PDB entry 3V1G | X-ray diffraction, 2.20 A resolution | chains A and B of the 4 polymer chains in the assembly

[Chain A]
Protein: Insulin
UniProt: P01308 (INS_HUMAN); residues 1-21 here correspond to UniProt positions 90-110 (UniProt number = residue number + 89)
Sequence (21 residues; each row starts with the number of its first residue):
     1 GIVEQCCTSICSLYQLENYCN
Cystine bridges: Cys-6/Cys-11

[Chain B]
Protein: Insulin
UniProt: P01308 (INS_HUMAN); residues 1-30 here correspond to UniProt positions 25-54 (UniProt number = residue number + 24)
Sequence (30 residues; numbered 1 to 30; the number before each row is that of its first residue):
     1 FVNQHLCGSHLVEALYLVCGERGFFYTPKT
Modified residues: Glu-21 (D-glutamic acid; DGL)
Sequence notes: engineered mutation Glu-21 (Glu45 in P01308)
Bound ions: Zn2+ near His-10 (its only coordinating residue here)

[Interface between chain A and chain B]
Contacting residue pairs (36):
  Ile-2(A) / Leu-11(B)  hydrophobic
  Ile-2(A) / Leu-15(B)  hydrophobic
  Val-3(A) / Pro-28(B)  hydrophobic
  Glu-4(A) / Pro-28(B)
  Cys-6(A) / His-5(B)
  Cys-6(A) / Leu-6(B)  hydrogen bond (backbone-backbone)
  Cys-7(A) / His-5(B)  hydrogen bond (backbone-side chain)
  Cys-7(A) / Leu-6(B)
  Cys-7(A) / Cys-7(B)  disulfide
  Thr-8(A) / His-5(B)
  Ser-9(A) / His-5(B)
  Ile-10(A) / Asn-3(B)
  Ile-10(A) / Gln-4(B)
  Ile-10(A) / His-5(B)
  Leu-13(A) / Phe-1(B)  hydrophobic
  Leu-13(A) / Val-18(B)  hydrophobic
  Leu-16(A) / Phe-1(B)  hydrophobic
  Leu-16(A) / Leu-11(B)  hydrophobic
  Leu-16(A) / Ala-14(B)  hydrophobic
  Leu-16(A) / Leu-15(B)
  Leu-16(A) / Val-18(B)  hydrophobic
  Glu-17(A) / Val-18(B)
  Glu-17(A) / Arg-22(B)  salt bridge
  Asn-18(A) / Phe-25(B)
  Tyr-19(A) / Leu-15(B)  hydrophobic
  Tyr-19(A) / Phe-24(B)
  Tyr-19(A) / Phe-25(B)  hydrogen bond (backbone-backbone)
  Cys-20(A) / Cys-19(B)  disulfide
  Cys-20(A) / Arg-22(B)
  Cys-20(A) / Gly-23(B)
  Cys-20(A) / Phe-24(B)  hydrophobic
  Cys-20(A) / Phe-25(B)
  Asn-21(A) / Arg-22(B)  hydrogen bond (side chain-backbone)
  Asn-21(A) / Gly-23(B)  hydrogen bond (backbone-backbone)
  Asn-21(A) / Phe-24(B)
  Asn-21(A) / Phe-25(B)
Also at the interface, not in a pair above, chain B (18 interface residues in all): Tyr-26, Thr-27
Disulfides between the chains: Cys-7(A)/Cys-7(B), Cys-20(A)/Cys-19(B)

[Overview]
15 residues of chain A and 18 residues of chain B are in contact; the contacts include 2 disulfide bonds, 5
hydrogen bonds and 1 salt bridge. Among the polar pairs are Glu-17(A)/Arg-22(B), Cys-7(A)/His-5(B) and
Asn-21(A)/Arg-22(B).
Here chain A is Insulin and chain B is Insulin. Entry 3V1G (Forestalling insulin fibrillation by insertion of
a chiral clamp mechanism-based application of protein engineering to global ...) was determined by X-ray
diffraction.
